PDB entry 2XNY | X-ray diffraction, 7.50 A resolution (low resolution: residue-level contacts below are approximate; hydrogen-bond / salt-bridge calls are withheld) | chains A and C of the 3 polymer chains in the assembly

Chain A:
Protein: Fibrinogen alpha chain
From: Homo sapiens
Notes: fragment: fragment d, residues 130-216
Reference sequence: P02671 (FIBA_HUMAN); residues 111-197 here correspond to UniProt positions 130-216 (UniProt number = residue number + 19)
Chain sequence (87 residues; each row starts with the number of its first residue):
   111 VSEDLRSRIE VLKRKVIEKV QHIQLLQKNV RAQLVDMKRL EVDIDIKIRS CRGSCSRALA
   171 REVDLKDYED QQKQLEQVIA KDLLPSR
Unresolved in the structure: 111-133, 191-197

Chain C:
Protein: Fibrinogen gamma chain
From: Homo sapiens
Notes: fragment: fragment d, residues 114-432
Reference sequence: P02679 (FIBG_HUMAN); residues 88-406 here correspond to UniProt positions 114-432 (UniProt number = residue number + 26)
Chain sequence (319 residues; row label = number of the first residue in the row):
    88 KMLEEIMKYE ASILTHDSSI RYLQEIYNSN NQKIVNLKEK VAQLEAQCQE PCKDTVQIHD
   148 ITGKDCQDIA NKGAKQSGLY FIKPLKANQQ FLVYCEIDGS GNGWTVFQKR LDGSVDFKKN
   208 WIQYKEGFGH LSPTGTTEFW LGNEKIHLIS TQSAIPYALR VELEDWNGRT STADYAMFKV
   268 GPEADKYRLT YAYFAGGDAG DAFDGFDFGD DPSDKFFTSH NGMQFSTWDN DNDKFEGNCA
   328 EQDGSGWWMN KCHAGHLNGV YYQGGTYSKA STPNGYDNGI IWATWKTRWY SMKKTTMKII
   388 PFNRLTIGEG QQHHLGGAK
Unresolved in the structure: 88-104, 393-406
Cystine bridges: Cys153-Cys182, Cys326-Cys339
Swiss-Prot annotation at these positions:
  - region: Thr374 to Glu396 (Gamma-chain polymerization, binding amino end of another fibrin alpha chain), Gly397 to Lys406 (Platelet aggregation and Staphylococcus clumping)
  - binding site (Ca(2+)): Asp318, Asp320, Phe322, Gly324
  - glycosylation: Asn308 (N-linked (GlcNAc...) asparagine)
  - cross-link: Gln398 (Isoglutamyl lysine isopeptide (Gln-Lys) (interchain with K-432)), Lys406 (Isoglutamyl lysine isopeptide (Lys-Gln) (interchain with Q-424))

How chain A and chain C interact:
Residue-residue contacts (22):
  Gln134(A) with Ile107(C)
  Asn139(A) with Tyr114(C)
  Gln143(A) with Tyr114(C); Asn117(C); Asn118(C)
  Met147(A) with Ile121(C)
  Leu150(A) with Leu124(C); Lys125(C)
  Ile154(A) with Val128(C)
  Lys157(A) with Val128(C); Glu132(C)
  Ile158(A) with Leu131(C)
  Ser160(A) with Cys135(C)
  Cys161(A) with Leu131(C); Cys135(C), disulfide
  Gly163(A) with Glu137(C); Pro138(C); Cys139(C)
  Ser164(A) with Cys135(C); Gln136(C); Glu137(C)
  Cys165(A) with Cys135(C)
Also at the interface, not in a pair above, chain A (15 interface residues in all): Leu135, Asp153
Also at the interface, not in a pair above, chain C (17 interface residues in all): Tyr109, Gln134
Inter-chain disulfides: Cys161(A)-Cys135(C)

Overview:
15 residues of chain A and 17 residues of chain C are in contact; the contacts include 1 disulfide bond.
UniProt lists 4 Ca2+-binding residues on chain C.
Chain A is Fibrinogen alpha chain and chain C is Fibrinogen gamma chain, both from Homo sapiens; the
structure, A fragment of streptococcal M1 protein in complex with human fibrinogen, was determined by X-ray
diffraction (same publication as 2XNX).
